Entry 8D8O (electron microscopy, 3.35 A resolution); this record covers chains A and B.

[Chain A (and B)]
Name: Pappalysin-1
Organism: Homo sapiens
Notes: EC 3.4.24.79; chain B of this document is another copy of the same molecule, construct and numbering; everything in this record applies to it too
UniProt: Q13219 (PAPP1_HUMAN); residues 1-1547 here correspond to UniProt positions 81-1627 (UniProt number = residue number + 80)
Sequence (1581 residues; row label = number of the first residue in the row):
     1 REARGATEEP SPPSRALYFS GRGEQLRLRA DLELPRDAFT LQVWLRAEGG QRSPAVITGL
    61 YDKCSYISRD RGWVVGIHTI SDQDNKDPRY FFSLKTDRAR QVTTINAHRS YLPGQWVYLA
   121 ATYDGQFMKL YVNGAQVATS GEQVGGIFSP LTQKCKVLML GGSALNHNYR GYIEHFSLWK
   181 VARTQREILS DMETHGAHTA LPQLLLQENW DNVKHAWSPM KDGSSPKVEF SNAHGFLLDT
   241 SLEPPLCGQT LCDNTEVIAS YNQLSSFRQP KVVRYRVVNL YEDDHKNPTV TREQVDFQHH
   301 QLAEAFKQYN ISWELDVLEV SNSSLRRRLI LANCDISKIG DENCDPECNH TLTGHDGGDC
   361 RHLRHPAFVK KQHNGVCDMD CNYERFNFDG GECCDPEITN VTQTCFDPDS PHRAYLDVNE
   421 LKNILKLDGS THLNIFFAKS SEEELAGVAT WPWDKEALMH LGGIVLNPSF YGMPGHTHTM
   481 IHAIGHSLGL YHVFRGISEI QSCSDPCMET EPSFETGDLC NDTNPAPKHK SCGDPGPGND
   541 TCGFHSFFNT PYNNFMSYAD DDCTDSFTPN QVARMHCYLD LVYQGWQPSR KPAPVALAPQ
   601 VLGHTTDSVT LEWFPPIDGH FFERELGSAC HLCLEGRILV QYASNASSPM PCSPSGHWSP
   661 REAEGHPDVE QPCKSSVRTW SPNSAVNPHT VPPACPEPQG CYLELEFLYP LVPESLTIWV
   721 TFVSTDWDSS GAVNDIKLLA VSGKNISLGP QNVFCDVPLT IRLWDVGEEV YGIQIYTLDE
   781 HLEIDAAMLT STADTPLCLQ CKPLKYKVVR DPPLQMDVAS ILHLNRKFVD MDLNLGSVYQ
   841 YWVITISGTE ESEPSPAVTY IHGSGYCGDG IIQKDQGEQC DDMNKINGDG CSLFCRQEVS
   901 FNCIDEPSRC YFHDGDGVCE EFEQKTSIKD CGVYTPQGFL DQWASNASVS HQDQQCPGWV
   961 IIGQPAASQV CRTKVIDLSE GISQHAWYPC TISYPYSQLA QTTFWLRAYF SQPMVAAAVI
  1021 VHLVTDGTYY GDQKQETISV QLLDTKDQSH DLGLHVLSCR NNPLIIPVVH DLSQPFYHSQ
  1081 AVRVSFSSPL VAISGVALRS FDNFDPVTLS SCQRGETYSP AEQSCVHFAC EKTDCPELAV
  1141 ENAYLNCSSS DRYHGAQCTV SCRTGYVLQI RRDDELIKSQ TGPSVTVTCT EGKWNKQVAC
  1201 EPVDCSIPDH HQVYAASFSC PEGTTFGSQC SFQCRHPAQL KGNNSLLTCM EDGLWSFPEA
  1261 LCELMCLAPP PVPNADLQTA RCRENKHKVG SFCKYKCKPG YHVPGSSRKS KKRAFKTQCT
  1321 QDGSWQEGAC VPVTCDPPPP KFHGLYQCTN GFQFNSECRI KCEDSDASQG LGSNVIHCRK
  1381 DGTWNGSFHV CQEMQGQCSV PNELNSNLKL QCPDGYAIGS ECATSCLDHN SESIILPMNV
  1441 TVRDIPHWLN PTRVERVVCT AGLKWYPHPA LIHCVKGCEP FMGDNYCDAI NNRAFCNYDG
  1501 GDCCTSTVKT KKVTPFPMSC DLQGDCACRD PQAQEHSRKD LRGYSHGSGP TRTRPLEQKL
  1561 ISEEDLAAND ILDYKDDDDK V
Unresolved in the structure: 1-101, 143-878, 1264-1581 (chain B: 1-11, 337-402, 1172-1185, 1202-1581)
Cystine bridges: Cys880-Cys891, Cys903-Cys910, Cys919-Cys931, Cys956-Cys990, Cys971-Cys1059, Cys1112-Cys1125, Cys1135-Cys1189, Cys1147-Cys1158, Cys1162-Cys1200, Cys1205-Cys1249, Cys1220-Cys1230, Cys1234-Cys1262
Differences from the reference sequence: engineered mutation Ala483 (Glu563 in Q13219), Tyr1144 (Ser1224 in Q13219); expression tag (1548-1581)
Curated features (UniProtKB/Swiss-Prot):
  - binding site (Zn(2+)): His482, His486, His492
  - glycosylation (N-linked (GlcNAc...) asparagine): Asn310, Asn322, Asn349, Asn400, Asn521, Asn539, Asn645, Asn745, Asn946, Asn1142, Asn1146, Asn1243, Asn1385, Asn1439
Reported in the primary citation:
  - mutagenesis - E483A: abolished catalytic activity on IGFBP4 and IGFBP5
  - mutagenesis - H1211A/L1254A/F1257A: decreased catalytic activity on IGFBP4
  - mutagenesis - H1211A/L1254A/F1257A: unchanged catalytic activity on IGFBP5

[Chain A / chain B interface]
Cross-chain cystine bridges: Cys1130(A)-Cys1130(B)
Pairs across the interface (53):
  Gln937(A) - Ser1110(B)  hydrogen bond (side chain-backbone)
  Gly938(A) - Leu1109(B)
  Phe939(A) - Ser1073(B)
  Ala1017(A) - Leu1072(B)
  Ala1017(A) - Ser1073(B)
  Val1068(A) - Leu1072(B)  hydrogen bond (backbone-backbone)
  Val1069(A) - Val1069(B)  hydrophobic
  His1070(A) - His1070(B)  hydrogen bond (backbone-backbone)
  His1070(A) - Leu1072(B)
  Asp1071(A) - Pro1067(B)
  Asp1071(A) - Val1068(B)
  Leu1072(A) - Phe939(B)
  Leu1072(A) - Ala1016(B)
  Leu1072(A) - Ala1017(B)  hydrophobic
  Leu1072(A) - Val1068(B)  hydrogen bond (backbone-backbone)
  Leu1072(A) - His1070(B)
  Leu1072(A) - Phe1101(B)
  Ser1073(A) - Phe939(B)
  Ser1073(A) - Ala1017(B)  hydrogen bond (backbone-backbone)
  Phe1076(A) - Leu1072(B)  hydrophobic
  Phe1076(A) - Phe1101(B)  hydrophobic
  Phe1101(A) - Leu1072(B)  hydrophobic
  Asp1102(A) - Leu1109(B)
  Asp1102(A) - Cys1112(B)
  Asn1103(A) - Cys1112(B)  hydrogen bond (side chain-backbone)
  Phe1104(A) - Thr1108(B)
  Phe1104(A) - Leu1109(B)  hydrophobic
  Thr1108(A) - Phe1104(B)
  Leu1109(A) - Phe1104(B)  hydrophobic
  Cys1112(A) - Asn1103(B)
  Cys1130(A) - Cys1130(B)  disulfide
  Lys1178(A) - Gln964(B)
  Cys1205(A) - Arg100(B)  hydrogen bond (backbone-side chain)
  Ser1206(A) - Arg100(B)
  His1210(A) - Ile67(B)
  His1211(A) - Arg71(B)  hydrogen bond
  His1211(A) - Lys95(B)
  His1211(A) - Arg98(B)
  His1211(A) - Ala99(B)  hydrogen bond (side chain-backbone)
  His1211(A) - Arg100(B)
  Gln1212(A) - Arg98(B)
  Gln1212(A) - Arg100(B)
  Tyr1214(A) - Ile67(B)  hydrophobic
  Met1250(A) - Arg98(B)
  Asp1252(A) - Arg98(B)  salt bridge
  Asp1252(A) - Val144(B)
  Leu1254(A) - Arg98(B)
  Leu1254(A) - Arg100(B)
  Trp1255(A) - Arg98(B)  hydrogen bond (backbone-side chain)
  Phe1257(A) - Asp97(B)
  Phe1257(A) - Arg98(B)
  Phe1257(A) - Gly146(B)
  Phe1257(A) - Ser149(B)
Interface residues without a listed pair, chain A (36 interface residues in all): Pro1067, Pro1258, Glu1259, Ala1260, Leu1261
Interface residues without a listed pair, chain B (35 interface residues in all): Phe148, Leu151, Val1015, Ala1018, Asp1071, Phe1076, Ala1129

[Summary]
Chain A and chain B form an interface of 36 and 35 residues respectively, with 1 disulfide bond, 10 hydrogen
bonds and 1 salt bridge. Among the polar pairs are Asp1252(A)-Arg98(B), Gln937(A)-Ser1110(B) and
Asn1103(A)-Cys1112(B). From the paper: E483A of chain A abolishes catalytic activity on IGFBP4 and IGFBP5;
H1211A/L1254A/F1257A of chain A reduce catalytic activity on IGFBP4.
Chain A and chain B are both Pappalysin-1 (Homo sapiens); the structure, Cryo-EM structure of substrate
unbound PAPP-A, was determined by electron microscopy (same publication as 7UFG).
